8K8C - chains B and D of the 4 polymer chains in the assembly; structure by X-ray diffraction, 2.06 A resolution.

# Chain B
Name: CCAAT/enhancer-binding protein alpha
Organism: Homo sapiens
UniProt: P49715 (CEBPA_HUMAN); residues 281-340 here = UniProt positions 281-340
Chain sequence (61 residues; each row starts with the number of its first residue):
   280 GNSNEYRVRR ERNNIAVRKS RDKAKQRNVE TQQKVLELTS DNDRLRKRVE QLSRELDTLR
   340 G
Disordered / not traced: 280-282
Differences from the reference sequence: expression tag (280)
Curated features (UniProtKB/Swiss-Prot):
  - DNA-binding region: Tyr-285 to Arg-300
  - region: Arg-286 to Lys-313 (Basic motif)
  - natural variant: Gln-312 (Q312QK: In AML)
Reported in the primary citation:
  - mutagenesis - D320E (5-fold): increased binding to the 13-nt DNA strand

# Chain D
Molecule: 13-nt DNA strand
Sequence (13 nucleotides; numbered 1 to 13; the number before each row is that of its first residue):
     1 CATTACGTAA TGT

# How chain B and chain D interact
Pairs across the interface (11):
  Arg-291(B) / DC1(D)  base contact
  Asn-292(B) / DT3(D)  hydrogen bond to the base
  Ala-295(B) / DA2(D)  phosphate contact
  Ala-295(B) / DT3(D)  base contact
  Val-296(B) / DT3(D)  base contact
  Val-296(B) / DT4(D)  base contact
  Lys-298(B) / DA2(D)  salt bridge to the phosphate
  Ser-299(B) / DT3(D)  hydrogen bond to the phosphate
  Arg-300(B) / DA5(D)  base contact
  Arg-300(B) / DC6(D)  base contact
  Lys-302(B) / DT3(D)  salt bridge to the phosphate

# Overview
Chain B and chain D form an interface of 8 and 6 residues respectively; the contacts include 2 hydrogen bonds
and 2 salt bridges. Polar pairs include Asn-292(B)/DT3(D), Ser-299(B)/DT3(D) and Lys-298(B)/DA2(D). The paper
reports that D320E of chain B increases binding to the 13-nt DNA strand.
Chain B is CCAAT/enhancer-binding protein alpha (Homo sapiens) and chain D is a 13-nt DNA strand; the
structure, Crystal structure of C/EBPalpha BZIP domain bound to a high affinity DNA, was determined by X-ray
diffraction (same publication as 8K86, 8K89, 8K8A and 8K8D).
